Entry 6HV5 (X-ray diffraction, 3.00 A resolution); this record covers chains K and W of the 28 polymer chains in the assembly.

[Chain K]
Protein: Proteasome subunit beta type-5
Source organism: Saccharomyces cerevisiae (strain ATCC 204508 / S288c)
Notes: EC 3.4.25.1
UniProtKB: P30656 (PSB5_YEAST); residues 1-212 here correspond to UniProt positions 76-287 (UniProt number = residue number + 75)
Chain sequence (212 residues; numbered 1 to 212; the number before each row is that of its first residue):
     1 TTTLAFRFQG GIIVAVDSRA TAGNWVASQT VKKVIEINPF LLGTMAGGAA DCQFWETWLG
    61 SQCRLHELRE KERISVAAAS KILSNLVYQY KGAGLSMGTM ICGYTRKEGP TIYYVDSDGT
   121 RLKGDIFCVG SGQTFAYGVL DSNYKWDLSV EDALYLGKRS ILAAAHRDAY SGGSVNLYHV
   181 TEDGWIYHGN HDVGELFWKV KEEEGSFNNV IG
Glycans and other covalent adducts: compound GQH linked to T1
Bound ions: Mg2+: A165, D168 (shared with D204(W) of chain W)
Ligand contacts: GQH ((2S)-N-[(2S)-1-[[(2S)-1-[4-(aminomethyl)phenyl]-4-methylsulfonyl-butan-2-yl]amino]-1-oxidanylidene-propan-2-yl]-2-[[(2S)-2-azido-3-phenyl-propanoyl]amino]-4-methyl-pentanamide): R19, A20, T21, A22, A27, V31, K32, K33, M45, A46, G47, G48, A49, Q53, G130, S131, Y170

[Chain W]
Protein: Proteasome subunit beta type-3
Source organism: Saccharomyces cerevisiae (strain ATCC 204508 / S288c)
Notes: EC 3.4.25.1
UniProtKB: P25451 (PSB3_YEAST); residues 0-204 here correspond to UniProt positions 1-205 (UniProt number = residue number + 1)
Chain sequence (205 residues; each row starts with the number of its first residue; numbering starts at 0):
     0 MSDPSSINGG IVVAMTGKDC VAIACDLRLG SQSLGVSNKF EKIFHYGHVF LGITGLATDV
    60 TTLNEMFRYK TNLYKLKEER AIEPETFTQL VSSSLYERRF GPYFVGPVVA GINSKSGKPF
   120 IAGFDLIGCI DEAKDFIVSG TASDQLFGMC ESLYEPNLEP EDLFETISQA LLNAADRDAL
   180 SGWGAVVYII KKDEVVKRYL KMRQD
Disordered / not traced: 0
Bound ions: Mg2+ site 1 near D177 (its only coordinating residue here); Mg2+ site 2: D204 (shared with A165(K), D168(K) of chain K)
Ligand contacts: GQH ((2S)-N-[(2S)-1-[[(2S)-1-[4-(aminomethyl)phenyl]-4-methylsulfonyl-butan-2-yl]amino]-1-oxidanylidene-propan-2-yl]-2-[[(2S)-2-azido-3-phenyl-propanoyl]amino]-4-methyl-pentanamide): R98, D124, L125, I126, C128
Curated features (UniProtKB/Swiss-Prot):
  - modified residue: S30 (Phosphoserine)
  - cross-link: K69 (Glycyl lysine isopeptide (Lys-Gly) (interchain with G-Cter in ubiquitin))

[Chain K / chain W interface]
Residue-residue contacts (44):
  R19(K) with D204(W), salt bridge
  N24(K) with D177(W); A178(W), hydrogen bond (backbone-backbone); L179(W)
  W25(K) with Q144(W); R176(W)
  V26(K) with R176(W), hydrogen bond (backbone-side chain); D177(W); A178(W)
  A27(K) with R176(W), hydrogen bond (backbone-side chain)
  S28(K) with R176(W)
  Q29(K) with D175(W); R202(W)
  F135(K) with L33(W), hydrophobic
  A165(K) with D204(W)
  H166(K) with W182(W), hydrogen bond (backbone-side chain); Q203(W), hydrogen bond (side chain-backbone)
  R167(K) with S32(W); L33(W); G34(W), hydrogen bond (side chain-backbone); V35(W), hydrogen bond (side chain-backbone); W182(W)
  D168(K) with S32(W)
  A169(K) with R27(W); S32(W), hydrogen bond (backbone-backbone); A178(W)
  Y170(K) with S32(W); A178(W), hydrophobic
  S171(K) with D204(W)
  G172(K) with D204(W)
  G173(K) with R202(W), hydrogen bond (backbone-side chain); D204(W), hydrogen bond (backbone-side chain)
  D192(K) with R202(W), salt bridge
  V193(K) with D204(W)
  G194(K) with R202(W)
  F197(K) with Q203(W)
  W198(K) with K200(W); M201(W); Q203(W)
  N209(K) with N37(W), hydrogen bond (backbone-side chain); K38(W), hydrogen bond (backbone-side chain)
  V210(K) with N37(W); Q203(W)
  I211(K) with K38(W)
Interface residues without a listed pair, chain W (23 interface residues in all): S5, L26, Q31, Y198

[In short]
25 residues of chain K and 23 residues of chain W are in contact, with 12 hydrogen bonds and 2 salt bridges.
Polar contacts include R19(K)-D204(W), D192(K)-R202(W) and V26(K)-R176(W). Chain W binds compound GQH.
Covalently linked compound GQH: at T1(K).
Chain K is Proteasome subunit beta type-5 and chain W is Proteasome subunit beta type-3, both from
Saccharomyces cerevisiae (strain ATCC 204508 / S288c); the structure, Yeast 20S proteasome with human beta2i
(1-53) in complex with 4, was determined by X-ray diffraction together with 6HTB, 6HTC, 6HTD, 6HTP, 6HTR, 6HUB
and 30 further entries from the same study.
